Entry 9HMM (X-ray diffraction, 2.90 A resolution); this record covers chains A and B.

== Chain A ==
Molecule: tRNA-specific adenosine deaminase 2
Source organism: Mus musculus
Notes: EC 3.5.4.33
UniProt: Q6P6J0 (ADAT2_MOUSE); residues 1-191 here = UniProt positions 1-191
Chain sequence (191 residues; row label = number of the first residue in the row):
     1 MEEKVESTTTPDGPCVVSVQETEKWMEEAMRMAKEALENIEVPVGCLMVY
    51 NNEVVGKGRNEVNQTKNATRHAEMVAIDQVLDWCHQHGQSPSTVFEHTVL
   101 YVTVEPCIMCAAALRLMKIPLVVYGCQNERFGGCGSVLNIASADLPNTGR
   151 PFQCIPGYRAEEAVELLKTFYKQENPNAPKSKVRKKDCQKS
Unresolved in the structure: 1-13, 176-191
Bound ions: Zn2+: His71, Cys107, Cys110
Curated features (UniProtKB/Swiss-Prot):
  - active site: Glu73 (Proton donor)
  - binding site (Zn(2+)): His71, Cys107, Cys110

== Chain B ==
Molecule: Probable inactive tRNA-specific adenosine deaminase-like protein 3
Source organism: Mus musculus
UniProt: Q6PAT0 (ADAT3_MOUSE); aligned to UniProt positions 1-317 over residues 1-317 (the alignment contains insertions or deletions, so no single offset holds)
Chain sequence (320 residues; numbered -2 to 317; the number before each row is that of its first residue; numbers below 1 keep their minus sign (Gly-2 is residue -2)):
    -2 GPHMEPTSGFAEQPGPVKAESEEQEPAQWQALPVLSEQQSGAVELILAYA
    48 APVLDKRQTSRLLREVSAVYPLPAQPHLKRVRPSRSAGGAQSSDLLLCLA
    98 GPSAGPRSLAELLPRPAVDPRGLGTPFLVPVPARPPLTRSQFEEARAHWP
   148 TSFHEDKQVTSALAGQLFSTQERAAMQTHMERVVCAAQRAAAQGLRAVGA
   198 VVVDPASDRVLATGHDCSSVASPLLHAVMVCIDLVAQGQGEDSLPYVCTG
   248 YDLYVTREPCVMCAMALVHARIQRVFYGAPSPDGALGTLFRVHARPDLNH
   298 RFQVFRGILEDQCRQLDPDP
Unresolved in the structure: -2 to 24, 151-163
Differences from the reference sequence: expression tag (-2 to 0); engineered mutation Val180 (Ala in Q6PAT0)
Bound ions: Zn2+: His223, Cys257, Cys260, Asp316
Curated features (UniProtKB/Swiss-Prot):
  - binding site (Zn(2+)): His223
  - modified residue: Met1 (N-acetylmethionine)
What the authors report for this chain:
  - mutagenesis - V128M (-68%): decreased catalytic activity
  - mutagenesis - A180V: unchanged catalytic activity
  - mutagenesis - A180V: decreased stability in response to ADAT2
  - mutagenesis - V128M: unchanged stability in response to ADAT2
  - disease-associated variants - V128M: decreased catalytic activity

== Interface between chain A and chain B ==
Contacting residue pairs - 56 pairs, chain A then chain B:
  Val62(A) - Pro242(B)  hydrophobic
  Asn63(A) - Pro242(B)
  Lys66(A) - Gln236(B)  hydrogen bond (backbone-side chain)
  Lys66(A) - Gly237(B)
  Lys66(A) - Glu238(B)  hydrogen bond (side chain-backbone)
  Lys66(A) - Ser240(B)
  Lys66(A) - Pro242(B)
  Lys66(A) - Val244(B)
  Asn67(A) - Ile229(B)
  Asn67(A) - Asp230(B)  hydrogen bond
  Asn67(A) - Ala233(B)
  Ala68(A) - Pro242(B)  hydrogen bond (backbone-backbone)
  Ala68(A) - His266(B)
  Ala68(A) - Ala267(B)  hydrophobic
  Thr69(A) - Ile229(B)
  His71(A) - His266(B)
  Ile77(A) - Leu221(B)  hydrophobic
  Leu81(A) - Ala218(B)
  Leu81(A) - Pro220(B)
  His85(A) - Ala218(B)
  Pro91(A) - Val217(B)
  Cys107(A) - His266(B)
  Ile108(A) - Val258(B)  hydrophobic
  Ile108(A) - Met262(B)  hydrophobic
  Met109(A) - Met259(B)
  Met109(A) - Met262(B)
  Met109(A) - Ala263(B)  hydrophobic
  Met109(A) - His266(B)
  Ala112(A) - Val258(B)  hydrophobic
  Ala112(A) - Met259(B)
  Ala113(A) - Met259(B)  hydrophobic
  Leu116(A) - His223(B)
  Leu116(A) - Met259(B)  hydrophobic
  Leu116(A) - Pro317(B)  hydrophobic
  Met117(A) - Pro220(B)  hydrophobic
  Met117(A) - Leu221(B)  hydrophobic
  Arg130(A) - Asp294(B)
  Arg130(A) - Leu295(B)
  Phe131(A) - Met262(B)  hydrophobic
  Phe131(A) - His266(B)
  Phe131(A) - Asn296(B)
  Val137(A) - Arg292(B)
  Val137(A) - Asp294(B)
  Leu138(A) - Phe287(B)  hydrophobic
  Leu138(A) - Arg292(B)
  Ile140(A) - Val258(B)  hydrophobic
  Ile140(A) - Phe287(B)  hydrophobic
  Leu145(A) - Asp280(B)
  Leu145(A) - Leu286(B)  hydrophobic
  Leu145(A) - Phe287(B)  hydrophobic
  Pro146(A) - Asp280(B)
  Asn147(A) - Pro279(B)
  Asn147(A) - Asp280(B)  hydrogen bond (backbone-side chain)
  Asn147(A) - Pro317(B)
  Thr148(A) - Asp280(B)  hydrogen bond
  Thr148(A) - Pro317(B)
Also at the interface, not in a pair above, chain A (29 interface residues in all): Met74, Asp144
Also at the interface, not in a pair above, chain B (30 interface residues in all): Val289

== Overview ==
Chain A and chain B form an interface of 29 and 30 residues respectively; the contacts include 6 hydrogen
bonds. Polar contacts include Lys66(A)-Gln236(B), Lys66(A)-Glu238(B) and Asn67(A)-Asp230(B). From the paper:
V128M of chain B reduces catalytic activity; A180V of chain B reduces stability in response to ADAT2.
Chain A is tRNA-specific adenosine deaminase 2 and chain B is Probable inactive tRNA-specific adenosine
deaminase-like protein 3, both from Mus musculus; the structure, Crystal structure of mouse ADAT2/ADAT3 tRNA
deamination complex A180V mutant, was determined by X-ray diffraction.
